1RGY - chain A; structure by X-ray diffraction, 1.52 A resolution.

== Chain A ==
Molecule: beta-lactamase
From: Citrobacter freundii
Notes: EC 3.5.2.6
UniProtKB: P05193 (AMPC_CITFR); residues 2-361 here correspond to UniProt positions 22-381 (UniProt number = residue number + 20)
Sequence (360 residues; numbered 2 to 361; the number before each row is that of its first residue):
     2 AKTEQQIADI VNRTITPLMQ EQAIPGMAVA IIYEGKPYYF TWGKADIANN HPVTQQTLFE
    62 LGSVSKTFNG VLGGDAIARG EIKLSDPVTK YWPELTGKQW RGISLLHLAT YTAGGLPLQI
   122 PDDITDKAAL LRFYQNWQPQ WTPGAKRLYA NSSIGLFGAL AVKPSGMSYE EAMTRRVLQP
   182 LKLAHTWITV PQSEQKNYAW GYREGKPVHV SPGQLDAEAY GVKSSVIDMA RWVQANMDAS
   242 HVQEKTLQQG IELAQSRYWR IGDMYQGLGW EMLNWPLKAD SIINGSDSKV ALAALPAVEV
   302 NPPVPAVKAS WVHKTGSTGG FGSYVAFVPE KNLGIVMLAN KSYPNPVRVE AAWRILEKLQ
Curated features (UniProtKB/Swiss-Prot):
  - active site: Ser64 (Acyl-ester intermediate), Tyr150 (Proton acceptor)
  - binding site (substrate): Lys315 to Gly317
Glycans and other covalent adducts: compound PTX linked to Ser64
Residues lining bound ligands: PTX ({[(2E)-2-(2-amino-1,3-thiazol-4-yl)-2-(methoxyimino)ethanoyl]amino}methylphosphonic acid): Gly63, Lys67, Gln120, Tyr150, Asn152, Val211, Tyr221, Thr316, Gly317, Ser318, Thr319, Gly320

== In short ==
Compound PTX is covalently linked to Ser64. UniProt lists active-site residues Ser64 and Tyr150 and 3
substrate-binding residues.
Chain A is beta-lactamase (Citrobacter freundii); the structure, Citrobacter freundii GN346 Class C
beta-Lactamase Complexed with Transition-State Analog of Cefotaxime, was determined by X-ray diffraction (same
publication as 1RGZ).
